Entry 1LE5 (X-ray diffraction, 2.75 A resolution); this record covers chains D and B of the 4 polymer chains in the assembly.

[Chain D]
Molecule: 12-nt DNA strand
Sequence (12 nucleotides; row label = number of the first residue in the row):
    13 AAGGAATTTCCC

[Chain B]
Name: Nuclear factor NF-kappa-B p50 subunit
Organism: Mus musculus
Notes: fragment: p50 RHR
Reference sequence: P25799 (NFKB1_MOUSE); residue numbers follow UniProt; this construct covers 39-350
Amino-acid sequence (313 residues; row label = number of the first residue in the row):
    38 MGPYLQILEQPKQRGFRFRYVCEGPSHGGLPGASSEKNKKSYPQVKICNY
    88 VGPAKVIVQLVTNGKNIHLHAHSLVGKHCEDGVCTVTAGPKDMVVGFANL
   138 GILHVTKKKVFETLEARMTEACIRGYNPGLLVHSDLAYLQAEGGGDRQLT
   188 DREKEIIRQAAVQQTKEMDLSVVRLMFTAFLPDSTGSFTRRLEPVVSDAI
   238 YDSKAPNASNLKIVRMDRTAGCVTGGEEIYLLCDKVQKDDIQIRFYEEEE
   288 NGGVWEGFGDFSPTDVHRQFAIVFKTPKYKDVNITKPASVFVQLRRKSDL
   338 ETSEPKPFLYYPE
Construct notes: initiating methionine (38)
Swiss-Prot annotation at these positions:
  - modified residue: Cys59 (S-nitrosocysteine), Ser335 (Phosphoserine)
  - lipidation: Cys59 (S-(15-deoxy-Delta12,14-prostaglandin J2-9-yl)cysteine)
  - cross-link: Lys323 (Glycyl lysine isopeptide (Lys-Gly) (interchain with G-Cter in SUMO2))
Cystine bridges: Cys116-Cys121

[Interface between chain D and chain B]
Contacting residue pairs (26; chain D residue first):
  DG16(D) with Lys275(B), phosphate contact; Arg305(B), salt bridge to the phosphate
  DA17(D) with Lys275(B), phosphate contact; Arg305(B), phosphate contact; Gln306(B), hydrogen bond to the phosphate
  DA18(D) with Pro243(B), phosphate contact; Gln274(B), phosphate contact; Gln306(B), phosphate contact
  DT19(D) with Tyr57(B), hydrogen bond to the phosphate; Ser208(B), phosphate contact; Lys241(B), base contact; Pro243(B), phosphate contact
  DT20(D) with Tyr57(B), base contact; His141(B), phosphate contact; Val142(B), phosphate contact; Lys144(B), phosphate contact; Lys241(B), hydrogen bond to the base
  DT21(D) with Arg54(B), hydrogen bond to the base; Tyr57(B), phosphate contact; Val58(B), hydrogen bond to the phosphate; Cys59(B), hydrogen bond to the phosphate; Glu60(B), base contact
  DC22(D) with Cys59(B), hydrogen bond to the phosphate; Glu60(B), base contact
  DC23(D) with Glu60(B), hydrogen bond to the base; His64(B), hydrogen bond to the base
Interface residues without a listed pair, chain D (9 interface residues in all): DC24
Interface residues without a listed pair, chain B (20 interface residues in all): Thr143, Leu207, Ala242, Lys272

[In short]
Chain D and chain B form an interface of 9 and 20 residues respectively; the contacts include 9 hydrogen bonds
and 1 salt bridge. Polar contacts include DT20(D)-Lys241(B), DT21(D)-Arg54(B) and DC23(D)-Glu60(B).
Here chain D is a 12-nt DNA strand and chain B is Nuclear factor NF-kappa-B p50 subunit (Mus musculus). Entry
1LE5 (Crystal structure of a NF-kB heterodimer bound to an IFNb-kB) was determined by X-ray diffraction
together with 1LE9 from the same study.
